Entry 8CCW (X-ray diffraction, 1.65 A resolution); this record covers chains A and B.

[Chain A]
Protein: NAD-dependent protein deacetylase sirtuin-3, mitochondrial
From: Homo sapiens
Notes: EC 2.3.1.286
Reference sequence: Q9NTG7 (SIR3_HUMAN); residue numbers follow UniProt; this construct covers 118-399
Amino-acid sequence (282 residues; row label = number of the first residue in the row):
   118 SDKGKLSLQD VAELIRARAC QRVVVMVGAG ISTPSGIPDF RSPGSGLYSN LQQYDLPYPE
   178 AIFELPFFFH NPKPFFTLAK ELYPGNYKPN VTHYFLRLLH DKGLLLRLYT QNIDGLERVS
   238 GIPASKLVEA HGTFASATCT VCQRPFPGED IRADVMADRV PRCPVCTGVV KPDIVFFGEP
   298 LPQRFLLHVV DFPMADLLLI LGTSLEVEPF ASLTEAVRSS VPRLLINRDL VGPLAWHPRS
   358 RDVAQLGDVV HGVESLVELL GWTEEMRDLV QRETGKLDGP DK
Not modelled in the structure: 118-120, 395-399
Metal / ion sites: Zn2+: Cys256, Cys259, Cys280, Cys283
From the paper describing this entry:
  - catalytic residues: His248 (citing earlier work)

[Chain B]
Protein: Protein Tat
Reference sequence: P12506 (TAT_HV1Z2); residue numbers follow UniProt; this construct covers 46-54
Amino-acid sequence (9 residues; each row starts with the number of its first residue):
    46 SYGRKKRRQ
Modified positions: Lys50 (N(6)-acetyllysine; ALY)
UniProt features mapped onto this chain:
  - region: Arg49 to Gln54 (Interaction with the host capping enzyme RNGTT)
  - motif: Arg49 to Gln54 (Nuclear localization signal, RNA-binding (TAR), and protein transduction)
  - modified residue: Lys50 (N6-acetyllysine), Lys51 (N6-acetyllysine), Arg52 (Asymmetric dimethylarginine), Arg53 (Asymmetric dimethylarginine)
From the paper describing this entry:
  - post-translational modification sites: Lys50
  - conformationally variable residues: Ser46, Gln54

[Chain A / chain B interface]
Contacting residue pairs (34; chain A residue first):
  Glu177(A) with Arg52(B)
  Phe180(A) with Lys50(B)
  Glu181(A) with Arg52(B), salt bridge
  His248(A) with Lys50(B)
  Ile291(A) with Lys50(B)
  Val292(A) with Lys50(B)
  Phe293(A) with Lys50(B)
  Phe294(A) with Lys50(B); Arg52(B)
  Gly295(A) with Arg49(B), hydrogen bond (backbone-side chain); Lys50(B), hydrogen bond (backbone-backbone)
  Glu296(A) with Arg49(B); Lys50(B), hydrogen bond (backbone-backbone)
  Pro297(A) with Arg49(B)
  Leu298(A) with Ser46(B), hydrogen bond (backbone-side chain); Lys50(B)
  Pro299(A) with Ser46(B)
  Phe302(A) with Tyr47(B), hydrophobic
  Leu303(A) with Ser46(B)
  His305(A) with Tyr47(B)
  Leu322(A) with Arg53(B), hydrogen bond (backbone-side chain)
  Glu323(A) with Arg52(B); Arg53(B), hydrogen bond (backbone-backbone)
  Val324(A) with Lys50(B); Lys51(B)
  Glu325(A) with Arg49(B); Lys50(B); Lys51(B), hydrogen bond (backbone-backbone); Arg53(B)
  Pro326(A) with Tyr47(B), hydrophobic; Gly48(B); Arg49(B)
  Ser329(A) with Tyr47(B)
  Trp353(A) with Arg53(B)
Also at the interface, not in a pair above, chain A (27 interface residues in all): Tyr175, Ile230, Ser321, Gly349
Interface features reported in the paper:
  - residue pairs: His248(A)-Lys50(B), Val292(A)-Lys50(B), Phe293(A)-Lys50(B)

[In short]
Chain A and chain B form an interface of 27 and 8 residues respectively, with 7 hydrogen bonds and 1 salt
bridge. Polar contacts include Glu181(A)-Arg52(B), Gly295(A)-Arg49(B) and Leu298(A)-Ser46(B). The authors
report contacts between His248(A) and Lys50(B), Val292(A) and Lys50(B) and Phe293(A) and Lys50(B). The paper
reports the catalytic residue His248(A); a modification site at Lys50(B).
Here chain A is NAD-dependent protein deacetylase sirtuin-3, mitochondrial (Homo sapiens) and chain B is
Protein Tat. Entry 8CCW (Crystal structure of human Sirt3 in complex with an acetylated HIV1 Tat-46-54
substrate peptide) was determined by X-ray diffraction, deposited together with 8CCZ.
